4AIP - chains A and C of the 3 polymer chains in the assembly; structure by X-ray diffraction, 2.40 A resolution.

[Chain A (and C)]
Protein: Fe-regulated protein B
Source organism: Neisseria meningitidis
Notes: chain C of this document is another copy of the same molecule, construct and numbering; everything in this record applies to it too
UniProt: Q51162 (Q51162_NEIME); residues 45-742 here correspond to UniProt positions 23-720 (UniProt number = residue number - 22)
Sequence (742 residues; row label = number of the first residue in the row):
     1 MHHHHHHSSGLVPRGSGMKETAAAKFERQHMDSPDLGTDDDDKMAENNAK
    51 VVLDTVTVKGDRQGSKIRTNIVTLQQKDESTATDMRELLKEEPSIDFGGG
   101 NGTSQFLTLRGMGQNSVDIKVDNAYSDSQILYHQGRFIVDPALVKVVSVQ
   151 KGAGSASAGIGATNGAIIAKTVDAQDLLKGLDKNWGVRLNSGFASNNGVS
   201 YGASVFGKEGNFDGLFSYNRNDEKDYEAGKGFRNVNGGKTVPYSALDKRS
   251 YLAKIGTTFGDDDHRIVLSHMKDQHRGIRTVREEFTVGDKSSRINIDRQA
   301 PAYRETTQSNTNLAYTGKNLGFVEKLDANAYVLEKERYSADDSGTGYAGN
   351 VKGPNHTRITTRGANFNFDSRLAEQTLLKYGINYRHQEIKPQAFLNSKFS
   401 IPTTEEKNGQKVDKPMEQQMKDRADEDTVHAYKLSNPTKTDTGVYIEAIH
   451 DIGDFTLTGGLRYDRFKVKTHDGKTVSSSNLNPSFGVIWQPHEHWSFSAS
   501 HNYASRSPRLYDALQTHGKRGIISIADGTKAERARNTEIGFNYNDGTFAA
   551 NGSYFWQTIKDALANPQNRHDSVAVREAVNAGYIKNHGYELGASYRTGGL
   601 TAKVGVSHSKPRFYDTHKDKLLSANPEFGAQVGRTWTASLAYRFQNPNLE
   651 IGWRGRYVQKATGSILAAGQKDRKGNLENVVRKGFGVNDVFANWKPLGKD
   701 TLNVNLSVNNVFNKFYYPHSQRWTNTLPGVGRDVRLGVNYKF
Unresolved in the structure: 1-60, 404-414, 568-573, 672-675 (chain C: 1-60, 405-414, 568-574)
Sequence notes: expression tag (1-44); conflict Asn197 (Glu175 in Q51162), Ile446 (Val424 in Q51162)
Ligand contacts:
  - glutamic acid (GLU): Gln274, Arg276, Glu305, Tyr338
  - 3,6,9,12,15-pentaoxatricosan-1-ol (N8E), molecule 1: Leu189, Asn190, Ser191, Gly192, Val199, Ser200, Tyr201, Val738, Tyr740
  - 3,6,9,12,15-pentaoxatricosan-1-ol (N8E), molecule 2: Ile266, Leu268, Thr311, Asn312, Leu313, Ala330, Tyr331, Val332, Arg362, Gly363, Tyr384, His386
From the paper describing this entry:
  - mutagenesis - H133A: abolished binding to iron (III) citrate
  - mutagenesis - H133A/Y347F: abolished binding to iron
  - mutagenesis - H133A/Y347F: decreased binding to ferric enterobactin
  - mutagenesis - H133A: unchanged binding to Cu2+
  - mutagenesis - H133A: decreased binding to Fe3+

[How chain A and chain C interact]
Pairs across the interface (20):
  Glu209(A) - Tyr740(C)  hydrogen bond
  Phe212(A) - Leu702(C)  hydrophobic
  Phe212(A) - Val738(C)  hydrophobic
  Phe216(A) - Tyr201(C)
  Tyr251(A) - Arg220(C)  hydrogen bond
  Ile255(A) - Val738(C)  hydrophobic
  Leu268(A) - Phe193(C)  hydrophobic
  Leu268(A) - Leu736(C)  hydrophobic
  Ser269(A) - Phe193(C)
  His270(A) - Val199(C)
  Lys272(A) - Asp222(C)  salt bridge
  Thr311(A) - Phe193(C)
  Tyr338(A) - Ile278(C)  hydrophobic
  Arg358(A) - Asp225(C)  salt bridge
  Glu388(A) - Gly238(C)
  Pro391(A) - Asn236(C)  hydrogen bond (backbone-side chain)
  Gln392(A) - Tyr243(C)  hydrogen bond
  Phe394(A) - Asn236(C)
  Ser435(A) - Asn236(C)
  Asn436(A) - Asn236(C)  hydrogen bond (backbone-backbone)
Interface residues without a listed pair, chain A (24 interface residues in all): Glu334, Pro354, His356, Arg362, Ala393, Ser397
Interface residues without a listed pair, chain C (22 interface residues in all): Ser191, Asn197, Thr240, Lys290, Ile296, Pro301, Ala302, Leu697

[Summary]
The interface between chain A and chain C involves 24 residues on one side and 22 on the other; the contacts
include 5 hydrogen bonds and 2 salt bridges. Polar contacts include Lys272(A)-Asp222(C), Arg358(A)-Asp225(C)
and Glu209(A)-Tyr740(C). The paper reports that H133A of chain A abolishes binding to iron (III) citrate;
H133A/Y347F of chain A abolish binding to iron.
Both chains are Fe-regulated protein B (Neisseria meningitidis). Entry 4AIP (The FrpB iron transporter from
Neisseria meningitidis (F3-3 variant)) was determined by X-ray diffraction together with 4AIQ and 4B7O from
the same study.
